6ZKW - chains A and E of the 5 polymer chains in the assembly; structure by X-ray diffraction, 2.26 A resolution.

Chain A:
Protein: HLA class I histocompatibility antigen, alpha chain E
Source organism: Homo sapiens
UniProt: P13747 (HLAE_HUMAN); residues 1-276 here correspond to UniProt positions 22-297 (UniProt number = residue number + 21)
Sequence (276 residues; numbered 1 to 276; the number before each row is that of its first residue):
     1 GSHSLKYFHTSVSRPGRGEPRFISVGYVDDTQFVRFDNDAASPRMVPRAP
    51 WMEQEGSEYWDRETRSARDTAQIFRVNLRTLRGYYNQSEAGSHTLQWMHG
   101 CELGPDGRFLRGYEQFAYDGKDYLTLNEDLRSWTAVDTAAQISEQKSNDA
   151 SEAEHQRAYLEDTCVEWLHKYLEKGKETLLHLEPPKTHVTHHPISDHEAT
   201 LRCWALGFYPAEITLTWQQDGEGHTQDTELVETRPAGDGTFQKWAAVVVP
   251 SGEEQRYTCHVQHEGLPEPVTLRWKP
Disordered / not traced: 1, 223
Disulfides: Cys101-Cys164, Cys203-Cys259
Curated features (UniProtKB/Swiss-Prot):
  - region: Lys275, Pro276 (Connecting peptide)
  - binding site (a peptide antigen): Tyr7, Glu63, Ser66, Asn77, Tyr84, Ser143, Lys146, Gln156, Tyr159, Tyr171
  - glycosylation: Asn86 (N-linked (GlcNAc...) asparagine)
From the paper describing this entry:
  - mutagenesis - Y84C, Y84C/A139C, F116C, S147C: increased stability
  - mutagenesis - Y84C: abolished binding to T-cell receptor alpha chain
  - mutagenesis - S147C: unchanged binding to HLA-E-inhA- and HLA-E-UL40-specific TCRs
  - mutagenesis - F116C: unchanged binding to HLA-E-inhA and HLA-E-UL40 TCRs
  - mutagenesis - S147C: abolished binding to HLA-E-Gag6V-specific TCRs
  - mutagenesis - F116C: unchanged binding to HLA-E-Gag6V TCRs

Chain E:
Protein: T-cell receptor beta chain
Source organism: Homo sapiens
Sequence (245 residues; each row starts with the number of its first residue; note: 14 numbers in that range are skipped by the numbering (no residue carries them; nothing is unmodelled there); a row labelled like 112A-112B holds insertion residues (112A, then the next letters in order)):
     1 NAGVTQTPKFQVLKTGQSMTLQCSQDMNH
    37 EYMSWYRQDPGMGLRLIHYSVG
    63 AGITDQGEVP
    74 NGYNVSRS
    83 TTEDFPLRLLSAAPSQTSVYFCASSYSIR
112A-112B GS
   113 RGEQFFGPGTRLTVLEDLKNVFPPEVAVFEPSEAEISHTQKATLVCLATG
   163 FYPDHVELSWWVNGKEVHSGVCTDPQPLKEQPALNDSRYALSSRLRVSAT
   213 FWQDPRNHFRCQVQFYGLSENDEWTQDRAKPVTQIVSAEAWGRAD
Disordered / not traced: 1, 257
Disulfides: Cys23-Cys104, Cys158-Cys223

How chain A and chain E interact:
Pairs across the interface - 17 pairs, chain A then chain E:
  Asp69(A) - Tyr55(E)
  Asp69(A) - Asp67(E)
  Gln72(A) - Tyr55(E)  hydrogen bond
  Gln72(A) - Val57(E)
  Gln72(A) - Ile65(E)
  Gln72(A) - Asp67(E)
  Ile73(A) - Arg111(E)
  Arg75(A) - Gly64(E)
  Arg75(A) - Ile65(E)
  Val76(A) - Val57(E)  hydrophobic
  Val76(A) - Ile65(E)  hydrophobic
  Arg79(A) - Ala63(E)  hydrogen bond (side chain-backbone)
  Arg79(A) - Ile65(E)
  Asp149(A) - Gly112A(E)
  Asp149(A) - Ser112B(E)  hydrogen bond
  Ala150(A) - Arg111(E)
  Glu152(A) - Arg111(E)  salt bridge
Other interface residues (no listed pair), chain E (11 interface residues in all): Gly58, Thr66
Interface features reported in the paper:
  - interface residues, chain A: Gln72(A), Arg79(A)

In short:
9 residues of chain A face 11 of chain E across their interface, with 3 hydrogen bonds and 1 salt bridge.
Polar pairs include Glu152(A)-Arg111(E), Gln72(A)-Tyr55(E) and Arg79(A)-Ala63(E). The paper reports that Y84C,
Y84C/A139C and F116C of chain A, among others, increase stability; interface residues Gln72(A) and Arg79(A).
Here chain A is HLA class I histocompatibility antigen, alpha chain E and chain E is T-cell receptor beta
chain, both from Homo sapiens. Entry 6ZKW (Crystal structure of InhA:01 TCR in complex with HLA-E bound to
InhA (53-61)) was determined by X-ray diffraction, deposited together with 6ZKX, 6ZKY, 6ZKZ, 7NDQ, 7NDT and
7NDU.
